7SL6 - chains B and F of the 6 polymer chains in the assembly; structure by electron microscopy, 3.70 A resolution.

Chain B:
Protein: Insulin receptor
From: Mus musculus
Notes: EC 2.7.10.1
Reference sequence: P15208 (INSR_MOUSE); residues -26 to 1345 here correspond to UniProt positions 1-1372 (UniProt number = residue number + 27)
Chain sequence (1372 residues; numbered -26 to 1345; the number before each row is that of its first residue; numbers below 1 keep their minus sign (Met-26 is residue -26)):
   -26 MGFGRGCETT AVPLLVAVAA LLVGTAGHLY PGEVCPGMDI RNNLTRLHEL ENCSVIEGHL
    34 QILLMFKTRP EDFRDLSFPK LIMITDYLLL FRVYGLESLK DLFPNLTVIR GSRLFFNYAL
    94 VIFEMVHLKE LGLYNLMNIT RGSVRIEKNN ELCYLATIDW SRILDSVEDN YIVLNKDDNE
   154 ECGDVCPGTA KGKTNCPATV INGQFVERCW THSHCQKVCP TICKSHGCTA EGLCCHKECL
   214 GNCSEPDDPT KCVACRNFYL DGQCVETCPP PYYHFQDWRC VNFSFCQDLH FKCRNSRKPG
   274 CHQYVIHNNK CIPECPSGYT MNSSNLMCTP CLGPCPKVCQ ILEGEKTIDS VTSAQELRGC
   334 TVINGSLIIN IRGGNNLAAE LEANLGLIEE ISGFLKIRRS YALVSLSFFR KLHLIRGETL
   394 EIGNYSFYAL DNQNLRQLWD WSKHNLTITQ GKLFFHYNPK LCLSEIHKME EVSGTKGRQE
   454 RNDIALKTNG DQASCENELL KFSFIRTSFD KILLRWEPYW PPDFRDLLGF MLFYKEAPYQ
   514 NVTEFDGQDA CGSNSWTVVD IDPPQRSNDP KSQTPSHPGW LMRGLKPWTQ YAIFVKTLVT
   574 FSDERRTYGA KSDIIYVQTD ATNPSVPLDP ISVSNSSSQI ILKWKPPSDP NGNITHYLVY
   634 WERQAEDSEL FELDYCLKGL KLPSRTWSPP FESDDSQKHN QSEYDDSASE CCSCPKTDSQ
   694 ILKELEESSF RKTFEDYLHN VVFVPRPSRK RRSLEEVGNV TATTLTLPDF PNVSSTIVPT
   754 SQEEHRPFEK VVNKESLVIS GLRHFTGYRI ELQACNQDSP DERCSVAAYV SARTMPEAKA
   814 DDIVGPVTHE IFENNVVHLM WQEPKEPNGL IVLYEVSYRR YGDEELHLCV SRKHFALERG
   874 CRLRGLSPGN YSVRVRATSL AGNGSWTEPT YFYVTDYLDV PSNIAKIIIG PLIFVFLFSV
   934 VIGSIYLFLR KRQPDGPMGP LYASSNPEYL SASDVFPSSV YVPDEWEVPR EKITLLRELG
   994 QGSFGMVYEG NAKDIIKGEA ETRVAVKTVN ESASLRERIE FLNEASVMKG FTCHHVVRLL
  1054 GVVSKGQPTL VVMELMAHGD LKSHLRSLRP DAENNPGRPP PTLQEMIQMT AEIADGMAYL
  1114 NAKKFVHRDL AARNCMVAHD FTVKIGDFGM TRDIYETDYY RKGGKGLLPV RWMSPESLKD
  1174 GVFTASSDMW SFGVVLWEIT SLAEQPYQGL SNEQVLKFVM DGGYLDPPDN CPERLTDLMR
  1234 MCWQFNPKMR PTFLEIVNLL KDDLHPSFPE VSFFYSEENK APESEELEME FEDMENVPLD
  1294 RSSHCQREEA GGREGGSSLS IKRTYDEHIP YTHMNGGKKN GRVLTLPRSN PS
Not modelled in the structure: -26 to 0, 163-167, 271-273, 519-527, 540-548, 659-686, 721-757, 911-1345
Cystine bridges: Cys8-Cys26, Cys126-Cys155, Cys159-Cys182, Cys169-Cys188, Cys192-Cys201, Cys196-Cys207, Cys208-Cys216, Cys212-Cys225, Cys228-Cys237, Cys241-Cys253, Cys259-Cys284, Cys266-Cys274, Cys288-Cys301, Cys312-Cys333, Cys435-Cys468, Cys649-Cys862, Cys788-Cys797
Swiss-Prot annotation at these positions:
  - region: Glu708 to Phe716 (Insulin-binding), Asn959 to Tyr962 (Important for interaction with IRS1, SHC1 and STAT5B), Tyr1324 to Met1327 (PIK3R1 binding)
  - active site: Asp1122 (Proton donor/acceptor)
  - binding site (ATP): Ser996, Lys1020, Glu1067 to Asp1073, Arg1126, Asn1127, Asp1140
  - site: Phe39 (Insulin-binding)
  - modified residue: Ser373 (Phosphoserine), Tyr374 (Phosphotyrosine), Ser380 (Phosphoserine), Tyr962 (Phosphotyrosine), Cys1046 (S-nitrosocysteine), Tyr1148 (Phosphotyrosine), Tyr1152 (Phosphotyrosine), Tyr1153 (Phosphotyrosine), Tyr1318 (Phosphotyrosine), Tyr1324 (Phosphotyrosine)
  - glycosylation (N-linked (GlcNAc...) asparagine): Asn16, Asn25, Asn78, Asn111, Asn215, Asn255, Asn295, Asn337, Asn397, Asn418, Asn514, Asn608, Asn626, Asn673, Asn732, Asn745, Asn883, Asn896
  - cross-link: Lys1042 (Glycyl lysine isopeptide (Lys-Gly) (interchain with G-Cter in ubiquitin))

Chain F:
Protein: Insulin B chain
From: Homo sapiens
Reference sequence: P01308 (INS_HUMAN); residues 1-30 here correspond to UniProt positions 25-54 (UniProt number = residue number + 24)
Chain sequence (30 residues; row label = number of the first residue in the row):
     1 FVNQHLCGSH LVEALYRVCG ERGFFYTPKT
Not modelled in the structure: 1, 29-30
Sequence notes: engineered mutation Arg17 (Leu41 in P01308)

How chain B and chain F interact:
Pairs across the interface (11):
  Asp12(B) - Tyr26(F)
  Arg14(B) - Phe25(F)  hydrogen bond (side chain-backbone)
  Arg14(B) - Tyr26(F)
  Asn15(B) - Gly23(F)
  Asn15(B) - Phe24(F)  hydrogen bond (side chain-backbone)
  Leu37(B) - Phe24(F)  hydrophobic
  Phe39(B) - Tyr16(F)
  Phe39(B) - Phe24(F)  hydrophobic
  Lys40(B) - Tyr16(F)
  Arg65(B) - Val12(F)
  Arg65(B) - Glu13(F)  salt bridge
Interface residues without a listed pair, chain B (9 interface residues in all): Gln34, Glu97
Interface residues without a listed pair, chain F (9 interface residues in all): Ser9, Gly20

In short:
The chain B/chain F interface involves 9 residues from each chain, with 2 hydrogen bonds and 1 salt bridge.
Polar pairs include Arg65(B)-Glu13(F), Arg14(B)-Phe25(F) and Asn15(B)-Phe24(F). Curated annotation (UniProt)
lists active-site residue Asp1122(B) and 12 ATP-binding residues on chain B.
Here chain B is Insulin receptor (Mus musculus) and chain F is Insulin B chain (Homo sapiens). Entry 7SL6
(Full-length insulin receptor bound with site 2 binding deficient mutant insulin (B-L17R) -- symmetric
conformation) was determined by electron microscopy, deposited together with 7SL1, 7SL2, 7SL3, 7SL4, 7SL7,
7STH and 3 further entries.
